Entry 8EN8 (X-ray diffraction, 2.70 A resolution); this record covers chains A and B of the 5 polymer chains in the assembly.

Chain A:
Name: MHC class I antigen
From: Homo sapiens
UniProt: F4NBT2 (F4NBT2_HUMAN); residues 1-276 here correspond to UniProt positions 25-300 (UniProt number = residue number + 24)
Sequence (276 residues; each row starts with the number of its first residue):
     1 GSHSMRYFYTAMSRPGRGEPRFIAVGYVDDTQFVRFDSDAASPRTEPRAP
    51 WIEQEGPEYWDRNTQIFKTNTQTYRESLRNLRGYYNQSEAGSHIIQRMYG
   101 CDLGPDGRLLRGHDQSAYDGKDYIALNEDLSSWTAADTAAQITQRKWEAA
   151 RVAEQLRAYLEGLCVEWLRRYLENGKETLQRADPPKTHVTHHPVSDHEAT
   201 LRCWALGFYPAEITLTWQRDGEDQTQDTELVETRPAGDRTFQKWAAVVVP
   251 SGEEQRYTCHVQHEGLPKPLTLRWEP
Disulfide bonds: Cys101-Cys164, Cys203-Cys259

Chain B:
Name: Beta-2-microglobulin
From: Homo sapiens
UniProt: P61769 (B2MG_HUMAN); residues 1-99 here correspond to UniProt positions 21-119 (UniProt number = residue number + 20)
Sequence (100 residues; row label = number of the first residue in the row; numbering starts at 0):
     0 MIQRTPKIQVYSRHPAENGKSNFLNCYVSGFHPSDIEVDLLKNGERIEKV
    50 EHSDLSFSKDWSFYLLYYTEFTPTEKDEYACRVNHVTLSQPKIVKWDRDM
Unresolved in the structure: 0
Sequence notes: initiating methionine (0)
Disulfide bonds: Cys25-Cys80
UniProt features mapped onto this chain:
  - modified residue: Gln2 (Pyrrolidone carboxylic acid)
  - glycosylation: Ile1 (N-linked (Glc) (glycation) isoleucine), Lys19 (N-linked (Glc) (glycation) lysine), Lys41 (N-linked (Glc) (glycation) lysine), Lys48 (N-linked (Glc) (glycation) lysine), Lys58 (N-linked (Glc) (glycation) lysine), Lys91 (N-linked (Glc) (glycation) lysine), Lys94 (N-linked (Glc) (glycation) lysine)

How chain A and chain B interact:
Residue-residue contacts - 59 pairs, chain A then chain B:
  Phe8(A) - Ser55(B)
  Phe8(A) - Phe56(B)  hydrophobic
  Tyr9(A) - Phe56(B)
  Thr10(A) - Phe56(B)
  Thr10(A) - Phe62(B)
  Met12(A) - Ser33(B)  hydrogen bond
  Arg17(A) - Asp34(B)  salt bridge
  Val25(A) - Asp53(B)
  Val25(A) - Leu54(B)
  Val25(A) - Ser55(B)
  Tyr27(A) - Ser55(B)
  Tyr27(A) - Tyr63(B)  hydrogen bond
  Gln32(A) - Asp53(B)  hydrogen bond
  Arg35(A) - Asp53(B)  salt bridge
  Arg48(A) - Asp53(B)  salt bridge
  Ile94(A) - Pro32(B)  hydrophobic
  Ile94(A) - Ser33(B)
  Gln96(A) - His31(B)  hydrogen bond
  Gln96(A) - Phe56(B)
  Gln96(A) - Trp60(B)  hydrogen bond (side chain-backbone)
  Gln96(A) - Phe62(B)
  Arg97(A) - Phe56(B)
  Met98(A) - Phe56(B)  hydrophobic
  Met98(A) - Lys58(B)
  Met98(A) - Trp60(B)  hydrophobic
  Gln115(A) - Trp60(B)
  Ser116(A) - Trp60(B)
  Ala117(A) - Trp60(B)  hydrophobic
  Asp119(A) - Ile1(B)
  Asp119(A) - His31(B)
  Gly120(A) - Arg3(B)  hydrogen bond (backbone-side chain)
  Gly120(A) - His31(B)  hydrogen bond (backbone-side chain)
  Gly120(A) - Trp60(B)
  Lys121(A) - Ile1(B)
  Asp122(A) - Trp60(B)  hydrogen bond
  His192(A) - Asp98(B)  salt bridge
  Arg202(A) - Asp98(B)  hydrogen bond (side chain-backbone)
  Arg202(A) - Met99(B)  hydrogen bond
  Trp204(A) - Asp98(B)
  Trp204(A) - Met99(B)
  Glu232(A) - Gln8(B)  hydrogen bond (backbone-side chain)
  Glu232(A) - Tyr26(B)  hydrogen bond
  Glu232(A) - Ser28(B)  hydrogen bond
  Arg234(A) - Gln8(B)  hydrogen bond
  Arg234(A) - Tyr10(B)
  Arg234(A) - Met99(B)  hydrogen bond (side chain-backbone)
  Pro235(A) - Tyr10(B)  hydrogen bond (backbone-side chain)
  Pro235(A) - Tyr26(B)
  Pro235(A) - Leu65(B)
  Ala236(A) - Arg12(B)
  Ala236(A) - Asn24(B)  hydrogen bond (backbone-side chain)
  Gly237(A) - Arg12(B)  hydrogen bond (backbone-side chain)
  Gly237(A) - Leu65(B)
  Asp238(A) - Arg12(B)
  Asp238(A) - His13(B)  salt bridge
  Gln242(A) - Tyr10(B)
  Gln242(A) - Ser11(B)  hydrogen bond (side chain-backbone)
  Gln242(A) - Arg12(B)  hydrogen bond (side chain-backbone)
  Trp244(A) - Met99(B)  hydrogen bond (side chain-backbone)
Other interface residues (no listed pair), chain A (37 interface residues in all): Arg6, Ile23, Leu206, Val231, Thr233
Other interface residues (no listed pair), chain B (30 interface residues in all): Lys6, Ser57, Asp59, Tyr67, Arg97

Overview:
The interface between chain A and chain B involves 37 residues on one side and 30 on the other; the contacts
include 21 hydrogen bonds and 5 salt bridges. Polar contacts include Arg17(A)-Asp34(B), Arg35(A)-Asp53(B) and
Arg48(A)-Asp53(B).
Chain A is MHC class I antigen and chain B is Beta-2-microglobulin, both from Homo sapiens; the structure,
Cross-reactive 3180 TCR recognition of HLA-B*35:01-NP4 epitope from 1972 influenza strain, was determined by
X-ray diffraction.
